2BKT - chain A; structure by X-ray diffraction, 2.30 A resolution.

[Chain A]
Molecule: Renin
Source organism: Homo sapiens
Notes: EC 3.4.23.15
UniProt: P00797 (RENI_HUMAN); the construct lacks a stretch of the UniProt sequence, so the offset changes along the chain: -4 to 164 = UniProt 67-235; 165-333 = UniProt 238-406
Chain sequence (340 residues; row label = number of the first residue in the row; a row labelled like 164A-164B holds insertion residues (164A, then the next letters in order); numbers below 1 keep their minus sign (Leu-4 is residue -4)):
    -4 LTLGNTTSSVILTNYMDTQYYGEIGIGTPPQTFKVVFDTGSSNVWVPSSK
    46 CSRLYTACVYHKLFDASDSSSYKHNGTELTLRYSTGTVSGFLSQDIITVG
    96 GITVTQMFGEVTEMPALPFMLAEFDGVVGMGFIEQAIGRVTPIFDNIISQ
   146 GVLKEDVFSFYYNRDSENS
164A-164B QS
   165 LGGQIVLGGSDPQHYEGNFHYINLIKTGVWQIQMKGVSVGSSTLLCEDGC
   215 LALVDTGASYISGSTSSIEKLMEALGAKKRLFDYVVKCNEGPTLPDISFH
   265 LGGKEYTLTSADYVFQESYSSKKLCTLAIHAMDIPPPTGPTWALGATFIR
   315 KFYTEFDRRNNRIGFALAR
Unresolved in the structure: -4 to 1, 163-164, 164A-164B
Disulfides: Cys46-Cys53, Cys210-Cys214, Cys252-Cys289
Ligand contacts: RPF (1-{4-[3-(2-methoxy-benzyloxy)-propoxy]-phenyl}-6-(1,2,,3,4-tetrahydro-quinolin-7-yloxymethyl)-piperazin-2-one): Gln14, Val31, Asp33, Gly35, Ser36, Trp40, Pro42, Ala52, His56, Leu76, Tyr78, Val83, Val106, Met109, Pro113, Phe114, Leu116, Ala117, Phe119, Asp120, Gly121, Val122, Asp219, Gly221, Ala222, Ser223
UniProt features mapped onto this chain:
  - active site: Asp33, Asp219
  - glycosylation (N-linked (GlcNAc...) asparagine): Asn0, Asn70

[Overview]
Bound to chain A: compound RPF. UniProt lists active-site residues Asp33 and Asp219.
Chain A is Renin (Homo sapiens); the structure, crystal structure of renin-pf00257567 complex, was determined
by X-ray diffraction, deposited together with 2BKS.
